7YNZ - chains B and H of the 8 polymer chains in the assembly; structure by electron microscopy, 3.50 A resolution.

== Chain B (and H) ==
Molecule: Leucine-rich repeat-containing protein 26
Organism: Homo sapiens
Notes: chain H of this document is another copy of the same molecule, construct and numbering; everything in this record applies to it too
UniProt: Q2I0M4 (LRC26_HUMAN); residues 1-334 here = UniProt positions 1-334
Sequence (334 residues; numbered 1 to 334; the number before each row is that of its first residue):
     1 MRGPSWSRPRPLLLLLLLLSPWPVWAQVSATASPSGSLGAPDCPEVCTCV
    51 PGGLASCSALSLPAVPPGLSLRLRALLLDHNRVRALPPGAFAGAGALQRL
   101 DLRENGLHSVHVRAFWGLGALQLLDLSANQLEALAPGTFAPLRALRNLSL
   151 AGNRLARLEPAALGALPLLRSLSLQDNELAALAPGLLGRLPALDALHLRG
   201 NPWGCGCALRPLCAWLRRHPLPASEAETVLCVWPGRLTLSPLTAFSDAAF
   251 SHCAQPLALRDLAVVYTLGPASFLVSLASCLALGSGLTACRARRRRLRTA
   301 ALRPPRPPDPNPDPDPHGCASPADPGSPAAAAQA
Unresolved in the structure: 1-39, 302-334
Disulfide bonds: Cys43-Cys49, Cys47-Cys57, Cys205-Cys231, Cys207-Cys253
Curated features (UniProtKB/Swiss-Prot):
  - glycosylation: Asn147 (N-linked (GlcNAc...) asparagine)

== Chain B / chain H interface ==
Pairs across the interface (8):
  Ala128(B) with Pro63(H), hydrophobic
  Arg154(B) with Arg84(H)
  Asp176(B) with Val65(H)
  Arg199(B) with Pro67(H)
  Gly200(B) with Pro87(H)
  Val232(B) with Pro88(H), hydrophobic
  Pro234(B) with Arg113(H)
  Leu239(B) with Trp116(H), hydrophobic
Also at the interface, not in a pair above, chain B (12 interface residues in all): Glu104, Glu178, Leu230, Thr238
Also at the interface, not in a pair above, chain H (12 interface residues in all): Ser61, Ala64, Ala85, Ala92

== Summary ==
The chain B/chain H interface involves 12 residues from each chain.
Chain B and chain H are both Leucine-rich repeat-containing protein 26 (Homo sapiens); the structure, Cryo-EM
structure of human Slo1-LRRC26 complex with C1 symmetry, was determined by electron microscopy.
